1EON - chains D and A of the 4 polymer chains in the assembly; structure by X-ray diffraction, 1.60 A resolution.

Chain D:
Molecule: 11-nt DNA strand
Sequence (11 nucleotides; numbered 1 to 11; the number before each row is that of its first residue):
     1 CAAGAXATCT T
Modified residues: TSP (3'-thio-thymidine-5'-phosphate) at position 6

Chain A:
Protein: Type II restriction enzyme ecorv
Source organism: Escherichia coli
Notes: EC 3.1.21.4
UniProt: P04390 (T2E5_ECOLI); residues 2-245 here correspond to UniProt positions 1-244 (UniProt number = residue number - 1)
Amino-acid sequence (245 residues; each row starts with the number of its first residue):
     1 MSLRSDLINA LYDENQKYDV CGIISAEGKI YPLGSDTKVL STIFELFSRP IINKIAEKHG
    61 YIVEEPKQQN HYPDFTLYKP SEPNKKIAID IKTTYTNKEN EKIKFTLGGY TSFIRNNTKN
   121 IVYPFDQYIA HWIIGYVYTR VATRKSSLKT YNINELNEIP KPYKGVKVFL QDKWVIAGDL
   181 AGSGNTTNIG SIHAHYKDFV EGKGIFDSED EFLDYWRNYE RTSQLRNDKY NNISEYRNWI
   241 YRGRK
Disordered / not traced: 1, 142-144, 154-158

How chain D and chain A interact:
Residue-residue contacts - 15 pairs, chain D then chain A:
  DC1(D) / Leu-180(A)  sugar contact
  DA2(D) / Leu-180(A)  phosphate contact
  DA2(D) / Tyr-219(A)  phosphate contact
  DA2(D) / Ser-223(A)  phosphate contact
  DA2(D) / Arg-226(A)  salt bridge to the phosphate
  DA3(D) / Gly-184(A)  hydrogen bond to the base
  DA3(D) / Thr-222(A)  phosphate contact
  DA3(D) / Ser-223(A)  hydrogen bond to the phosphate
  DG4(D) / Ser-183(A)  base contact
  DG4(D) / Gly-184(A)  hydrogen bond to the base
  DG4(D) / Asn-185(A)  hydrogen bond to the base
  DA5(D) / Asn-185(A)  hydrogen bond to the base
  DA5(D) / Thr-186(A)  base contact
  DC9(D) / Asn-70(A)  hydrogen bond to the base
  DT10(D) / Asn-70(A)  hydrogen bond to the sugar
Interface residues without a listed pair, chain A (15 interface residues in all): Gln-68, Gln-69, Ala-181, Gly-182, Arg-221

In short:
Chain D and chain A form an interface of 7 and 15 residues respectively, with 7 hydrogen bonds and 1 salt
bridge. Among the polar pairs are DA3(D)/Gly-184(A), DG4(D)/Gly-184(A) and DG4(D)/Asn-185(A).
Chain D is an 11-nt DNA strand and chain A is Type II restriction enzyme ecorv (Escherichia coli); the
structure, Ecorv bound to 3'-S-phosphorothiolate DNA and CA2+, was determined by X-ray diffraction (same
publication as 1EO3 and 1EO4).
